PDB entry 8FEZ | electron microscopy, 3.72 A resolution | chains A and B of the 3 polymer chains in the assembly

[Chain A (and B)]
Name: Spike glycoprotein
Organism: Severe acute respiratory syndrome coronavirus 2
Notes: chain B of this document is another copy of the same molecule, construct and numbering; everything in this record applies to it too
UniProt: P0DTC2 (SPIKE_SARS2); numbering as in UniProt (aligned over 1-1208)
Sequence (1243 residues; numbered 1 to 1243; the number before each row is that of its first residue):
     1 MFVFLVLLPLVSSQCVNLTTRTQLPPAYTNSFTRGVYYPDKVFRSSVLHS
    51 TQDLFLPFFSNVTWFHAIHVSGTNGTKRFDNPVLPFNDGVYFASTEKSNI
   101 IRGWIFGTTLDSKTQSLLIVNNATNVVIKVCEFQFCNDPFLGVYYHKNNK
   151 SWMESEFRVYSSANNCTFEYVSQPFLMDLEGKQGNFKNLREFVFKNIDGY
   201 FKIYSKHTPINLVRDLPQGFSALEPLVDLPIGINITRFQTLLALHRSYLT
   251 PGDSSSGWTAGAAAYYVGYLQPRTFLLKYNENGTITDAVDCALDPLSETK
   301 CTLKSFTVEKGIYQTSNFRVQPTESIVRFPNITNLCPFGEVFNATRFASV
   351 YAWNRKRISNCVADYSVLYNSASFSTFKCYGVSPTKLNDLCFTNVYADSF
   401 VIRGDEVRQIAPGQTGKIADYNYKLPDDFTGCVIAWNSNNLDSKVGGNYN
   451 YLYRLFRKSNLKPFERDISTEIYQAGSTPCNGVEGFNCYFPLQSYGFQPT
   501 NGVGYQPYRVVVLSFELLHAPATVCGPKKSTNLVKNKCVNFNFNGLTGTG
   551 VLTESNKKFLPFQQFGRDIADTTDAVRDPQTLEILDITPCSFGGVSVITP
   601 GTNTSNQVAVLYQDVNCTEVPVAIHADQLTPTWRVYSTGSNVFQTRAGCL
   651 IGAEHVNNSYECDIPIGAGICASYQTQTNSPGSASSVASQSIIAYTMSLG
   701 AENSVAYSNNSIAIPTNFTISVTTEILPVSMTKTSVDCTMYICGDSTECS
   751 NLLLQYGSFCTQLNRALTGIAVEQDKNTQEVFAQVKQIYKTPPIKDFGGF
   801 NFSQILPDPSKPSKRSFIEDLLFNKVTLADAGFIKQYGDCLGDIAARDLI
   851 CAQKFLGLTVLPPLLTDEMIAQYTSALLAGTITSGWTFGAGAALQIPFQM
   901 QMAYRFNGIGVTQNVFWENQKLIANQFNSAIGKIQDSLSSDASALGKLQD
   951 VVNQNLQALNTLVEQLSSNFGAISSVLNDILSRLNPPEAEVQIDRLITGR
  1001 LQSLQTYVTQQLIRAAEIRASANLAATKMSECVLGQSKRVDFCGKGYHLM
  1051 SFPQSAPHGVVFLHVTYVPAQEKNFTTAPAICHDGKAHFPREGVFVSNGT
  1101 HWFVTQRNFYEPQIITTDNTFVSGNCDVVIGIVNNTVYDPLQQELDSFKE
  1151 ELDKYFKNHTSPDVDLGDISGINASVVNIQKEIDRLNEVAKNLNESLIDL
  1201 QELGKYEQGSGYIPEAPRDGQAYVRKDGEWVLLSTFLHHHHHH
Unresolved in the structure: 1-28, 71-80, 108-109, 131-133, 144-163, 175-186, 241-263, 333-335, 399-402, 441-451, 470-483, 493-494, 504-510, 519-521, 624-626, 634-639, 676-688, 827-852, 1146-1243 (chain B: 1-27, 70-71, 97-98, 146-162, 177-189, 212-214, 243-264, 347-351, 374-375, 396-404, 423-426, 440-492, 498-501, 505-507, 516-522, 623-640, 676-688, 828-850, 1144-1243)
Differences from the reference sequence: conflict Gly-682 (Arg in P0DTC2), Ser-683 (Arg in P0DTC2), Ser-685 (Arg in P0DTC2), Pro-986 (Lys in P0DTC2), Pro-987 (Val in P0DTC2); engineered mutation Leu-856 (Asn in P0DTC2), Gln-899 (Ala in P0DTC2), Phe-916 (Leu in P0DTC2), Trp-917 (Tyr in P0DTC2), Asp-941 (Thr in P0DTC2), Leu-956 (Ala in P0DTC2), Glu-964 (Lys in P0DTC2), Asn-985 (Asp in P0DTC2), Gln-1143 (Pro in P0DTC2); expression tag (1209-1243)
Cystine bridges: Cys-291/Cys-301, Cys-336/Cys-361, Cys-379/Cys-432, Cys-391/Cys-525, Cys-538/Cys-590, Cys-617/Cys-649, Cys-662/Cys-671, Cys-743/Cys-749, Cys-1032/Cys-1043, Cys-1082/Cys-1126
UniProt features mapped onto this chain:
  - region: Asn-280 to Cys-301 (Putative superantigen), Arg-403 to Asp-405 (Integrin-binding motif), Asn-448 to Phe-456 (Immunodominant HLA epitope recognized by the CD8+), Pro-681, Ala-684 (Putative superantigen), Ser-816 to Tyr-837 (Fusion peptide 1), Lys-835 to Phe-855 (Fusion peptide 2), Asp-1163 to Glu-1202 (Heptad repeat 2)
  - site: Arg-815, Ser-816 (Cleavage)
  - glycosylation: Asn-17 (N-linked (GlcNAc...) (complex) asparagine), Asn-61 (N-linked (GlcNAc...) (hybrid) asparagine), Asn-74 (N-linked (GlcNAc...) (complex) asparagine), Asn-122 (N-linked (GlcNAc...) (hybrid) asparagine), Asn-149 (N-linked (GlcNAc...) (complex) asparagine), Asn-165 (N-linked (GlcNAc...) (complex) asparagine), Asn-234 (N-linked (GlcNAc...) (high mannose) asparagine), Asn-282 (N-linked (GlcNAc...) (complex) asparagine), Thr-323 (O-linked (GalNAc) threonine), Ser-325 (O-linked (HexNAc...) serine), Asn-331 (N-linked (GlcNAc...) (complex) asparagine), Asn-343 (N-linked (GlcNAc...) (complex) asparagine), Asn-603 (N-linked (GlcNAc...) (hybrid) asparagine), Asn-616 (N-linked (GlcNAc...) (complex) asparagine), Asn-657 (N-linked (GlcNAc...) (complex) asparagine), Thr-676 (O-linked (GlcNAc...) threonine), Thr-678 (O-linked (GlcNAc...) threonine), Asn-709 (N-linked (GlcNAc...) (high mannose) asparagine), Asn-717 (N-linked (GlcNAc...) (hybrid) asparagine), Asn-801 (N-linked (GlcNAc...) (hybrid) asparagine) and 6 more in UniProt
  - natural variant: Leu-5 (L5F: In strain: Iota/B.1.526), Ser-13 (S13I: In strain: Epsilon/B.1.427/B.1.429), Leu-18 (L18F: In strain: Beta/B.1.351, Gamma/P.1 and 1 more), Thr-19 (T19I: In strain: Omicron/BQ.1.1, Omicron/XBB.1.5 and 1 more; T19R: In strain: Delta/B.1.617.2, Omicron/BA.2 and 4 more), Thr-20 (T20N: In strain: Gamma/P.1), Leu-24 to Ala-27 (sequence variant, change not given here; In strain: Omicron/BA.2, Omicron/BA.2.12.1 and 6 more), Pro-26 (P26S: In strain: Gamma/P.1), Gln-52 (Q52H: In strain: Omicron/EG.5.1), Ala-67 (A67V: In strain: Eta/B.1.525, Omicron/BA.1), His-69 to Val-70 (deletion: In strain: Alpha/B.1.1.7, Eta/B.1.525 and 5 more), Gly-75 (G75V: In strain: Lambda/C.37), Thr-76 (T76I: In strain: Lambda/C.37), 81 further natural variant entries in UniProt
  - mutagenesis: His-69 to Val-70 (Increased incorporation of cleaved spike into virions), Asn-121 (N121Q: Partial loss of biliverdin affinity), Arg-190 (R190K: Partial loss of biliverdin affinity), Asn-234 (N234Q: Increased resistance to neutralizing antibodies), Asn-331 (N331Q: Reduced viral infectivity), Asn-343 (N343Q: Reduced viral infectivity), Leu-452 (L452R: Increased resistance to neutralizing antibodies. Decreases HLA binding to NF9 epitope. Increased binding affinity to human ACE2), Tyr-453 (Y453F: Decreased HLA binding to NF9 epitope. Increased binding affinity to human ACE2), Ala-475 (A475V: Increased resistance to neutralizing antibodies), Val-483 (V483A: Increased resistance to neutralizing antibodies), Glu-484 (E484D: Increased replication in human TMEM106B overexpressing cells), Phe-490 (F490L: Increased resistance to neutralizing antibodies and human covalescent sera neutralization), 12 further mutagenesis entries in UniProt

[How chain A and chain B interact]
Contacting residue pairs - 79 pairs, chain A then chain B:
  Asn-317(A) / Asp-737(B)
  Gly-381(A) / Arg-983(B)
  Gly-381(A) / Leu-984(B)
  Val-382(A) / Arg-983(B)
  Ser-383(A) / Arg-983(B)  hydrogen bond (backbone-backbone)
  Ser-383(A) / Leu-984(B)
  Thr-547(A) / Asn-978(B)
  Thr-549(A) / Asp-745(B)
  Lys-558(A) / Phe-43(B)
  Phe-559(A) / Phe-43(B)
  Leu-560(A) / Phe-43(B)
  Pro-561(A) / Tyr-38(B)  hydrophobic
  Pro-561(A) / Pro-225(B)
  Phe-562(A) / Lys-41(B)
  Phe-565(A) / Lys-41(B)
  Phe-565(A) / Val-42(B)
  Phe-565(A) / Phe-43(B)  hydrogen bond (backbone-backbone)
  Gly-566(A) / Phe-43(B)
  Arg-567(A) / Phe-43(B)  hydrogen bond (backbone-backbone)
  Ile-569(A) / Val-47(B)  hydrophobic
  Ile-569(A) / Cys-851(B)
  Gly-667(A) / Pro-863(B)
  Gly-667(A) / Leu-864(B)
  Ala-668(A) / Pro-862(B)  hydrophobic
  Ala-668(A) / Pro-863(B)  hydrogen bond (backbone-backbone)
  Ala-668(A) / Leu-864(B)
  Gly-669(A) / Leu-864(B)  hydrogen bond (backbone-backbone)
  Leu-699(A) / Ile-788(B)  hydrophobic
  Leu-699(A) / Tyr-873(B)
  Gly-700(A) / Lys-786(B)
  Gly-700(A) / Ile-788(B)
  Ala-701(A) / Lys-786(B)  hydrogen bond (backbone-backbone)
  Ala-701(A) / Gln-787(B)
  Ala-701(A) / Ile-788(B)  hydrogen bond (backbone-backbone)
  Glu-702(A) / Gln-787(B)
  Glu-702(A) / Ile-788(B)
  Asn-703(A) / Gln-787(B)  hydrogen bond (backbone-side chain)
  Asn-703(A) / Ile-788(B)  hydrogen bond (backbone-backbone)
  Asn-703(A) / Tyr-789(B)
  Asn-703(A) / Lys-790(B)  hydrogen bond (backbone-backbone)
  Tyr-707(A) / Pro-792(B)  hydrophobic
  Tyr-707(A) / Ile-794(B)  hydrogen bond (side chain-backbone)
  Tyr-707(A) / Lys-795(B)
  Tyr-707(A) / Asp-796(B)  hydrogen bond (side chain-backbone)
  Tyr-707(A) / Phe-797(B)
  Ser-708(A) / Pro-897(B)
  Asn-709(A) / Pro-897(B)
  Asn-710(A) / Pro-897(B)
  Ser-711(A) / Ile-896(B)
  Ser-711(A) / Pro-897(B)
  Ile-712(A) / Gln-895(B)
  Ile-712(A) / Pro-897(B)
  Ala-713(A) / Gln-895(B)  hydrogen bond (backbone-backbone)
  Gln-957(A) / Arg-765(B)
  Ser-968(A) / Gln-755(B)
  Ser-968(A) / Gly-757(B)
  Asn-969(A) / Gln-755(B)  hydrogen bond (backbone-backbone)
  Phe-970(A) / Gln-755(B)  hydrogen bond (backbone-backbone)
  Phe-970(A) / Tyr-756(B)  hydrophobic
  Gln-1010(A) / Leu-1012(B)
  Arg-1039(A) / Arg-1039(B)
  Val-1040(A) / Ser-1030(B)
  Val-1040(A) / Glu-1031(B)
  Val-1040(A) / Gly-1035(B)
  Asp-1041(A) / Ser-1030(B)
  Lys-1045(A) / Ala-890(B)
  Gly-1046(A) / Phe-888(B)
  Gly-1046(A) / Gly-889(B)
  Gly-1046(A) / Ala-890(B)
  Tyr-1047(A) / Trp-886(B)
  Tyr-1047(A) / Thr-887(B)
  Tyr-1047(A) / Phe-888(B)  hydrogen bond (side chain-backbone)
  Pro-1079(A) / Trp-917(B)
  Gly-1093(A) / Tyr-904(B)
  Val-1094(A) / Tyr-904(B)
  Arg-1107(A) / Tyr-904(B)
  Ser-1123(A) / Asn-914(B)
  Val-1129(A) / Trp-917(B)
  Ile-1130(A) / Trp-917(B)  hydrophobic
Also at the interface, not in a pair above, chain A (63 interface residues in all): Lys-356, Ser-359, Lys-386, Lys-557, Ala-570, Phe-592, Ala-647, Ser-698, Ser-967, Gly-971, Thr-1006, Thr-1009, Ile-1013, Val-1068, Phe-1089
Also at the interface, not in a pair above, chain B (64 interface residues in all): Asp-40, Arg-44, Glu-224, Pro-230, Val-785, Ala-852, Lys-854, Phe-855, Gln-872, Ala-892, Leu-894, Glu-918, Gln-920, Ser-982, Asn-985, Gln-1005, Thr-1009, Leu-1034

[Overview]
63 residues of chain A and 64 residues of chain B are in contact, with 16 hydrogen bonds. Polar contacts
include Asn-703(A)/Gln-787(B), Tyr-707(A)/Ile-794(B) and Tyr-707(A)/Asp-796(B). UniProt lists 24 mutagenesis
sites on chain A.
Chain A and chain B are both Spike glycoprotein (Severe acute respiratory syndrome coronavirus 2); the
structure, Prefusion-stabilized SARS-CoV-2 spike protein, was determined by electron microscopy, deposited
together with 7TN1 and 8E15.
